2Z10 - chain A; structure by X-ray diffraction, 1.77 A resolution.

[Chain A]
Name: Ribosomal-protein-alanine acetyltransferase
Source organism: Thermus thermophilus
Notes: EC 2.3.1.128
Reference sequence: Q72HN8 (Q72HN8_THET2); residue numbers follow UniProt; this construct covers 1-194
Sequence (194 residues; each row starts with the number of its first residue):
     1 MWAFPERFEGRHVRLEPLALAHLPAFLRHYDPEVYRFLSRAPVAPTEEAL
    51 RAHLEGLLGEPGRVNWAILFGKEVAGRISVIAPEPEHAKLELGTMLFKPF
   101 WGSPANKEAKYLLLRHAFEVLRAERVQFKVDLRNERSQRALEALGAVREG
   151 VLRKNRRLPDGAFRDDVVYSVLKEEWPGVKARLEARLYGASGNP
Unresolved in the structure: 189-194
Modified / non-standard residues: Y111 (3-iodo-tyrosine; IYR)
From the paper describing this entry:
  - conformationally variable residues: R115

[In short]
The paper reports conformational variability at R115.
Chain A is Ribosomal-protein-alanine acetyltransferase (Thermus thermophilus); the structure, Crystal
structure of putative acetyltransferase, was determined by X-ray diffraction, deposited together with 2ZXV and
2Z0Z.
